9GM6 - chains A and B of the 7 polymer chains in the assembly; structure by electron microscopy, 3.70 A resolution.

Chain A (and B):
Protein: Chromosome partition protein MukB
Source organism: Photorhabdus thracensis
Notes: chain B of this document is another copy of the same molecule, construct and numbering; everything in this record applies to it too
UniProt: A0A0F7LRY2 (A0A0F7LRY2_9GAMM); residues 1-1482 here = UniProt positions 1-1482
Chain sequence (1482 residues; row label = number of the first residue in the row):
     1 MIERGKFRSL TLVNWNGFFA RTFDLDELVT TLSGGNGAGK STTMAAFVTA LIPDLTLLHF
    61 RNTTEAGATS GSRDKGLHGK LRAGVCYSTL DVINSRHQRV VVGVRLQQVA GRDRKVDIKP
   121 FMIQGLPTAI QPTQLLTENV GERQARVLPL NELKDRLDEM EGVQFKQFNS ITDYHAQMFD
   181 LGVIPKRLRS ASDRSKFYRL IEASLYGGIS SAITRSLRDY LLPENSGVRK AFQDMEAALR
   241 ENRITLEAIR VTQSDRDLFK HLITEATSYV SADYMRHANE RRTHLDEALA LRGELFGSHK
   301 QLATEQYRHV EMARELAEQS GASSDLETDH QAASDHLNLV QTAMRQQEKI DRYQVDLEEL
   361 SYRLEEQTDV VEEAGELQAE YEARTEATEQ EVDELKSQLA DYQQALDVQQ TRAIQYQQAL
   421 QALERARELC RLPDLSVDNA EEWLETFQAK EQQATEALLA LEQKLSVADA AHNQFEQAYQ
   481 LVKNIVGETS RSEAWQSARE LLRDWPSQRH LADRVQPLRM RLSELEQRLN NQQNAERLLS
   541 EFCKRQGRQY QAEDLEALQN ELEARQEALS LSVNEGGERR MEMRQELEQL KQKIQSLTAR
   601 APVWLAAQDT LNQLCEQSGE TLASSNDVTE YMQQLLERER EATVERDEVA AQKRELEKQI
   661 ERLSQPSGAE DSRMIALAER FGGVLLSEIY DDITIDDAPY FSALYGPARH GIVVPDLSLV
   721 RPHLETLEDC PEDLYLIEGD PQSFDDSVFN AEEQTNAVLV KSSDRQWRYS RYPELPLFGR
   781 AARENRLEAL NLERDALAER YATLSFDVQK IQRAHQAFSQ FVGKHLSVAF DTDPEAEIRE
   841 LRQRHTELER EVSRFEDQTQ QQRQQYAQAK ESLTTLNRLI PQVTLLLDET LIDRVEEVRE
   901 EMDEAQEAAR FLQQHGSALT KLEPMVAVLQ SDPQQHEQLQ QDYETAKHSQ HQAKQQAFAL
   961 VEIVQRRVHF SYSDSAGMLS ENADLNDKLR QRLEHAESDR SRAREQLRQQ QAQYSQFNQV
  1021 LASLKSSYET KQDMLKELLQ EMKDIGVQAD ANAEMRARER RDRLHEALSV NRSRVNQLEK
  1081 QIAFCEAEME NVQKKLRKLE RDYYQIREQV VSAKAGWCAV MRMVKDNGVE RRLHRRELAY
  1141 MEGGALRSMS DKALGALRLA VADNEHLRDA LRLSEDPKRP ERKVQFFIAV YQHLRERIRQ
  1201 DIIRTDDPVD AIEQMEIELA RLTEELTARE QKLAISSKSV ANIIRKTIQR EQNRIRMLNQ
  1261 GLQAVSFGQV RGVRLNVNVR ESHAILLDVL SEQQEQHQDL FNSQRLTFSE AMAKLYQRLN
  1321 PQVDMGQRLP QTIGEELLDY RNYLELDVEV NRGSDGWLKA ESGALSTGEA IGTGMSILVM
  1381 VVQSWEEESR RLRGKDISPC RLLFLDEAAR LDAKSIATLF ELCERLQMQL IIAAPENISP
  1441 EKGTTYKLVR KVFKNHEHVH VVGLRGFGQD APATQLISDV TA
Unresolved in the structure: 1, 341-525, 884-1056, 1469-1482 (chain B: 1, 348-515, 902-1052, 1469-1482)
Bound ions: Mg2+: Ser41 (together with ATP)
Ligand contacts:
  - ATP (adenosine-5'-triphosphate), molecule 1: Gly35, Asn36, Gly37, Ala38, Gly39, Lys40, Ser41, Thr42, Gly76, Gly79, Lys80, Glu1407, Arg1450
  - ATP, molecule 2: Gln1269, Arg1352, Gly1363, Ala1364, Leu1365, Ser1366, Thr1367, Gly1368, Glu1369

How chain A and chain B interact:
Contacting residue pairs (179; chain A residue first):
  Gly35(A) - Asp1412(B)
  Asn36(A) - Gly1268(B)
  Asn36(A) - Gly1368(B)
  Asn36(A) - Arg1410(B)  hydrogen bond (side chain-backbone)
  Asn36(A) - Leu1411(B)
  Asn36(A) - Asp1412(B)  hydrogen bond (side chain-backbone)
  Asn36(A) - Ser1415(B)  hydrogen bond
  Gly37(A) - Ser1366(B)  hydrogen bond (backbone-side chain)
  Asn62(A) - Ser1362(B)  hydrogen bond (side chain-backbone)
  Asn62(A) - Leu1365(B)  hydrogen bond (side chain-backbone)
  Asn62(A) - Ser1366(B)
  Asn62(A) - Thr1367(B)
  Asn62(A) - Ala1370(B)
  Thr63(A) - Thr1367(B)  hydrogen bond
  Thr64(A) - Gly207(B)  hydrogen bond (side chain-backbone)
  Thr64(A) - Ala1370(B)
  Glu65(A) - Ala66(B)
  Ala66(A) - Ala66(B)  hydrogen bond (backbone-backbone)
  Gly67(A) - Ala66(B)
  Gly67(A) - Ala68(B)
  Ala68(A) - Gly67(B)
  Gly76(A) - Gly1363(B)
  Gly207(A) - Thr64(B)  hydrogen bond (backbone-side chain)
  Ile209(A) - Glu65(B)
  Ser226(A) - Glu784(B)  hydrogen bond
  Ala231(A) - Gln665(B)
  Asp234(A) - Ser664(B)
  Asp335(A) - Asn338(B)
  Arg528(A) - Glu524(B)  salt bridge
  Arg528(A) - Arg528(B)
  Glu563(A) - Arg878(B)  salt bridge
  Ser570(A) - Lys870(B)
  Met581(A) - Glu578(B)
  Met581(A) - Met581(B)  hydrophobic
  Glu582(A) - Met581(B)
  Gln585(A) - Met581(B)
  Gln585(A) - Glu582(B)
  Gln585(A) - Gln585(B)
  Gln589(A) - Gln585(B)
  Gln592(A) - Gln589(B)
  Thr629(A) - Val822(B)
  Thr629(A) - Gly823(B)  hydrogen bond (side chain-backbone)
  Thr629(A) - Ser827(B)
  Glu630(A) - Gly823(B)
  Gln633(A) - Ser819(B)
  Gln633(A) - Gln820(B)
  Gln633(A) - Gly823(B)
  Glu637(A) - Gln816(B)  hydrogen bond
  Glu637(A) - Ser819(B)
  Glu639(A) - Leu636(B)
  Arg640(A) - Leu636(B)
  Arg640(A) - Glu639(B)  salt bridge
  Arg640(A) - Gln812(B)
  Arg640(A) - His815(B)
  Asp647(A) - Arg640(B)
  Pro707(A) - Tyr735(B)
  Leu717(A) - Trp767(B)  hydrophobic
  Arg721(A) - Glu752(B)  salt bridge
  Leu724(A) - Leu759(B)  hydrophobic
  Leu724(A) - Tyr769(B)  hydrophobic
  Leu727(A) - Tyr769(B)
  Glu728(A) - Arg771(B)
  Cys730(A) - Arg771(B)  hydrogen bond (backbone-side chain)
  Glu732(A) - Tyr769(B)
  Glu732(A) - Ser770(B)
  Glu732(A) - Arg771(B)  hydrogen bond (backbone-backbone)
  Asp733(A) - Tyr769(B)
  Asp733(A) - Ser770(B)  hydrogen bond
  Leu734(A) - Arg768(B)
  Leu734(A) - Tyr769(B)  hydrogen bond (backbone-backbone)
  Tyr735(A) - Pro707(B)
  Tyr735(A) - Trp767(B)
  Tyr735(A) - Arg768(B)
  Leu736(A) - Gln766(B)
  Leu736(A) - Trp767(B)  hydrogen bond (backbone-backbone)
  Ile737(A) - Arg765(B)
  Glu738(A) - Arg765(B)  hydrogen bond (backbone-side chain)
  Asp746(A) - Arg765(B)  hydrogen bond (backbone-side chain)
  Ser747(A) - Arg765(B)
  Ser747(A) - Gln766(B)  hydrogen bond
  Val748(A) - Ser763(B)
  Val748(A) - Asp764(B)
  Val748(A) - Arg765(B)
  Val748(A) - Gln766(B)
  Phe749(A) - Gln766(B)
  Glu752(A) - Arg721(B)  salt bridge
  Gln754(A) - Glu725(B)
  Leu759(A) - Arg721(B)
  Leu759(A) - Leu724(B)  hydrophobic
  Ser762(A) - Ser762(B)
  Ser762(A) - Ser763(B)
  Ser763(A) - Ser762(B)
  Asp764(A) - Val748(B)
  Arg765(A) - Ile737(B)
  Arg765(A) - Glu738(B)  hydrogen bond (side chain-backbone)
  Arg765(A) - Asp745(B)  salt bridge
  Arg765(A) - Val748(B)
  Gln766(A) - Leu736(B)
  Gln766(A) - Phe749(B)
  Trp767(A) - Leu717(B)  hydrophobic
  Trp767(A) - Leu736(B)  hydrogen bond (backbone-backbone)
  Arg768(A) - Leu734(B)
  Arg768(A) - Tyr735(B)
  Tyr769(A) - Leu724(B)  hydrophobic
  Tyr769(A) - Leu727(B)  hydrogen bond (side chain-backbone)
  Tyr769(A) - Asp733(B)
  Tyr769(A) - Leu734(B)  hydrogen bond (backbone-backbone)
  Ser770(A) - Glu732(B)
  Ser770(A) - Asp733(B)  hydrogen bond
  Arg771(A) - Cys730(B)  hydrogen bond (side chain-backbone)
  Arg771(A) - Glu732(B)  hydrogen bond (backbone-backbone)
  His815(A) - Thr629(B)  hydrogen bond
  Leu826(A) - Leu826(B)
  Leu826(A) - Ser827(B)
  Asn877(A) - Asn877(B)
  Asn877(A) - Pro881(B)
  Arg878(A) - Glu556(B)  salt bridge
  Arg878(A) - Gln882(B)  hydrogen bond
  Pro881(A) - Pro881(B)  hydrophobic
  Gln882(A) - Val883(B)
  Arg1060(A) - Glu526(B)  salt bridge
  Arg1060(A) - Asn530(B)
  Arg1063(A) - Asn534(B)
  Asn1091(A) - Ala1087(B)
  Asn1091(A) - Asn1091(B)
  Lys1094(A) - Glu1088(B)  salt bridge
  Lys1098(A) - Asn1091(B)  hydrogen bond
  Arg1136(A) - Leu605(B)
  Arg1136(A) - Asp609(B)
  Glu1137(A) - Leu605(B)
  Glu1137(A) - Asp609(B)
  Arg1168(A) - Arg1172(B)
  Asp1169(A) - Arg1158(B)  salt bridge
  Arg1172(A) - Arg1158(B)
  Arg1172(A) - Glu1175(B)  salt bridge
  Leu1173(A) - Asp1151(B)
  Glu1213(A) - Arg813(B)  salt bridge
  Glu1216(A) - Arg813(B)  salt bridge
  Ile1217(A) - Phe806(B)  hydrophobic
  Glu1218(A) - Phe806(B)
  Ala1220(A) - Gln809(B)
  Arg1221(A) - Ala802(B)  hydrogen bond (side chain-backbone)
  Arg1221(A) - Ser805(B)  hydrogen bond
  Glu1224(A) - Arg646(B)  salt bridge
  Ile1235(A) - Ile675(B)  hydrophobic
  Lys1246(A) - Glu679(B)  salt bridge
  Gly1268(A) - Asn36(B)
  Gln1269(A) - Arg1450(B)
  Arg1352(A) - Glu1457(B)  salt bridge
  Ser1354(A) - Asn1455(B)
  Ser1362(A) - Asn62(B)  hydrogen bond (backbone-side chain)
  Ser1362(A) - Glu65(B)  hydrogen bond
  Leu1365(A) - Asn62(B)
  Ser1366(A) - Gly37(B)
  Ser1366(A) - Asn62(B)
  Thr1367(A) - Asn62(B)
  Thr1367(A) - Thr63(B)  hydrogen bond
  Thr1367(A) - Glu1407(B)  hydrogen bond
  Gly1368(A) - Asn36(B)
  Ala1370(A) - Asn62(B)
  Arg1390(A) - Asp692(B)  salt bridge
  Arg1391(A) - Asp692(B)  salt bridge
  Arg1393(A) - Thr694(B)
  Gly1394(A) - Asp696(B)
  Lys1395(A) - Ile693(B)
  Lys1395(A) - Thr694(B)
  Lys1395(A) - Asp696(B)
  Lys1395(A) - Asp697(B)  salt bridge
  Glu1407(A) - Thr1367(B)
  Ala1409(A) - Ala1409(B)  hydrophobic
  Ala1409(A) - Pro1435(B)
  Arg1410(A) - Asn36(B)  hydrogen bond (backbone-side chain)
  Arg1410(A) - Pro1435(B)
  Leu1411(A) - Asn36(B)
  Asp1412(A) - Gly35(B)
  Asp1412(A) - Asn36(B)  hydrogen bond (backbone-side chain)
  Ser1415(A) - Asn36(B)  hydrogen bond
  Pro1435(A) - Ala1409(B)
  Asn1437(A) - Ala1409(B)
Other interface residues (no listed pair), chain A (146 interface residues in all): Gly208, Gly227, Lys230, Asn338, Gln566, Glu578, Lys593, Ser625, Asn626, Leu636, Thr643, Pro731, Gly739, Thr755, Gln812, Ser819, Val883, Leu1064, Ala1087, Lys1095, Arg1131, Tyr1140, Glu1175, Arg1204, Leu1233, Ser1239, Asn1242, Ile1243, Gly1353, Gly1363, Glu1369, Leu1392, Arg1450, Asn1455
Other interface residues (no listed pair), chain B (148 interface residues in all): Gly76, Gly208, Asp335, Arg537, Gln559, Val573, Asn574, Gly577, Gln592, Ala601, Ala606, Glu616, Ser625, Asn626, Gln633, Glu661, Pro666, Ser672, Ile695, Glu728, Pro731, Gly739, Asp746, Gln754, Ala781, Tyr801, Lys810, Leu886, Phe1084, Pro1177, Gln1269, Ser1354, Glu1369, Val1452

Overview:
146 residues of chain A face 148 of chain B across their interface; the contacts include 40 hydrogen bonds and
19 salt bridges. Polar pairs include Arg528(A)-Glu524(B), Glu563(A)-Arg878(B) and Arg640(A)-Glu639(B). Bound
to chain A: ATP.
Chain A and chain B are both Chromosome partition protein MukB (Photorhabdus thracensis); the structure,
MukBEF in a nucleotide-bound state with open neck gate (heads core), was determined by electron microscopy,
deposited together with 9GM7, 9GM8, 9GM9, 9GMA, 9GMB and 9GMD.
